Entry 2V2W (X-ray diffraction, 1.60 A resolution); this record covers chains A and C of the 3 polymer chains in the assembly.

# Chain A
Protein: HLA class I histocompatibility antigen, a-2 alpha chain
From: Homo sapiens
Notes: fragment: peptide binding domain, residues 25-300
Reference sequence: P01892 (1A02_HUMAN); residues 1-276 here correspond to UniProt positions 25-300 (UniProt number = residue number + 24)
Amino-acid sequence (276 residues; row label = number of the first residue in the row):
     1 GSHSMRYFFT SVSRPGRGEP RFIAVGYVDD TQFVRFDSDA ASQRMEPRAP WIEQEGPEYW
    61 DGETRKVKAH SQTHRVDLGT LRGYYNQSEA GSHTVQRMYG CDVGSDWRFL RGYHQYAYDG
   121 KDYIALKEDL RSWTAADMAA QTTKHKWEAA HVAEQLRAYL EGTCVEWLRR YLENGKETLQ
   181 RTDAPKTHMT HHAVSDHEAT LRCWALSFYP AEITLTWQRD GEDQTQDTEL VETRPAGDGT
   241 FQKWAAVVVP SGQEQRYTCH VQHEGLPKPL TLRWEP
Disulfide bonds: C101-C164, C203-C259

# Chain C
Protein: HIV P17
Amino-acid sequence (9 residues; row label = number of the first residue in the row):
     1 SLYNTVATL
From the paper describing this entry:
  - mutagenesis - S1P, L2C, L2I, L2K, L2Q, L2T, V6I, A7G, A7L, T8S, T8V, L9A: abolished binding to HLA class I histocompatibility antigen, a-2 alpha chain (chain A)
  - mutagenesis - T5S: unchanged signaling in response to T cells

# Chain A / chain C interface
Contacting residue pairs - 40 pairs, chain A then chain C:
  M5(A) - S1(C)
  Y7(A) - S1(C)  hydrogen bond (side chain-backbone)
  Y7(A) - L2(C)  hydrophobic
  F9(A) - L2(C)  hydrophobic
  M45(A) - L2(C)  hydrophobic
  E63(A) - S1(C)  hydrogen bond
  E63(A) - L2(C)  hydrogen bond (side chain-backbone)
  R65(A) - N4(C)  hydrogen bond
  K66(A) - S1(C)  hydrogen bond
  K66(A) - L2(C)  hydrogen bond (side chain-backbone)
  K66(A) - N4(C)
  V67(A) - L2(C)
  H70(A) - Y3(C)
  H70(A) - V6(C)
  T73(A) - V6(C)
  T73(A) - T8(C)
  D77(A) - T8(C)
  D77(A) - L9(C)  hydrogen bond (side chain-backbone)
  L81(A) - L9(C)  hydrophobic
  Y84(A) - L9(C)
  R97(A) - V6(C)
  Y99(A) - L2(C)
  Y99(A) - Y3(C)  hydrogen bond (side chain-backbone)
  Y116(A) - L9(C)
  Y123(A) - L9(C)  hydrophobic
  T143(A) - L9(C)
  K146(A) - T8(C)  hydrogen bond (side chain-backbone)
  K146(A) - L9(C)  hydrogen bond (side chain-backbone)
  W147(A) - A7(C)
  W147(A) - T8(C)  hydrogen bond (side chain-backbone)
  W147(A) - L9(C)  hydrophobic
  V152(A) - A7(C)  hydrophobic
  Q155(A) - Y3(C)
  Q155(A) - T5(C)
  L156(A) - Y3(C)  hydrogen bond (backbone-side chain)
  Y159(A) - S1(C)  hydrogen bond (side chain-backbone)
  Y159(A) - L2(C)
  Y159(A) - Y3(C)  hydrophobic
  W167(A) - S1(C)
  Y171(A) - S1(C)  hydrogen bond (side chain-backbone)
Also at the interface, not in a pair above, chain A (28 interface residues in all): Y59, T80
Interface features reported in the paper:
  - interface residues, chain C: L2(C), L9(C)

# In short
28 residues of chain A face 9 of chain C across their interface, with 14 hydrogen bonds. Among the polar pairs
are Y7(A)-S1(C), E63(A)-S1(C) and E63(A)-L2(C). The paper reports that S1P, L2C and L2I of chain C, among
others, abolish binding to HLA class I histocompatibility antigen, a-2 alpha chain (chain A); interface
residues L2(C) and L9(C); 13 substitutions were tested in all.
Here chain A is HLA class I histocompatibility antigen, a-2 alpha chain (Homo sapiens) and chain C is HIV P17.
Entry 2V2W (T cell cross-reactivity and conformational changes during TCR engagement) was determined by X-ray
diffraction, deposited together with 2V2X.
